PDB entry 7OLZ | X-ray diffraction, 1.75 A resolution | chains C and A of the 3 polymer chains in the assembly

== Chain C ==
Molecule: Nanobody Re5D06
Source organism: Vicugna pacos
Notes: antibody fragment or engineered binder
Amino-acid sequence (131 residues; each row starts with the number of its first residue; numbers below 1 keep their minus sign (Gly-1 is residue -1)):
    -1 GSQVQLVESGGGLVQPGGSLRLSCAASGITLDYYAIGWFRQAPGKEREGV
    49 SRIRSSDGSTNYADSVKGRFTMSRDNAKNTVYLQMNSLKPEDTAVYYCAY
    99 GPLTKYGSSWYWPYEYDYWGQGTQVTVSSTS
Disordered / not traced: -1 to 0
Cystine bridges: Cys22-Cys96
Residues lining bound ligands: DMX (3-[benzyl(dimethyl)ammonio]propane-1-sulfonate): Tyr32, Arg72, Asp73, Asn74, Ala75, Lys76, Asn77, Thr78, Val79
Reported in the primary citation:
  - mutagenesis - I34M/Q39E/S49A/S53N/N77D/V79Y/K87E/V93D: increased stability

== Chain A ==
Molecule: Spike protein S1
Source organism: Severe acute respiratory syndrome coronavirus 2
UniProt: P0DTC2 (SPIKE_SARS2); residues 333-527 here = UniProt positions 333-527
Amino-acid sequence (195 residues; numbered 333 to 527; the number before each row is that of its first residue):
   333 TNLCPFGEVFNATRFASVYAWNRKRISNCVADYSVLYNSASFSTFKCYGV
   383 SPTKLNDLCFTNVYADSFVIRGDEVRQIAPGQTGKIADYNYKLPDDFTGC
   433 VIAWNSNNLDSKVGGNYNYLYRLFRKSNLKPFERDISTEIYQAGSTPCNG
   483 VEGFNCYFPLQSYGFQPTNGVGYQPYRVVVLSFELLHAPATVCGP
Disordered / not traced: 333-334, 384-393, 516-527
Cystine bridges: Cys336-Cys361, Cys379-Cys432, Cys480-Cys488
Curated features (UniProtKB/Swiss-Prot):
  - region: Arg403 to Asp405 (Integrin-binding motif), Asn448 to Phe456 (Immunodominant HLA epitope recognized by the CD8+)
  - glycosylation: Asn343 (N-linked (GlcNAc...) (complex) asparagine)
  - natural variant: Gly339 (G339D: In strain: Omicron/BA.1, Omicron/BA.2 and 4 more; G339H: In strain: Omicron/BA.2.75, Omicron/XBB.1.5 and 1 more), Arg346 (R346K: In strain: Mu/B.1.621; R346T: In strain: Omicron/BQ.1.1, Omicron/XBB.1.5 and 1 more), Leu368 (L368I: In strain: Omicron/XBB.1.5, Omicron/EG.5.1), Ser371 (S371F: In strain: Omicron/BA.2, Omicron/BA.2.12.1 and 6 more; S371L: In strain: Omicron/BA.1), Ser373 (S373P: In strain: Omicron/BA.1, Omicron/BA.2 and 7 more), Ser375 (S375F: In strain: Omicron/BA.1, Omicron/BA.2 and 7 more), Thr376 (T376A: In strain: Omicron/BA.2, Omicron/BA.2.12.1 and 5 more), Asp405 (D405N: In strain: Omicron/BA.2, Omicron/BA.2.12.1 and 6 more), Arg408 (R408S: In strain: Omicron/BA.2, Omicron/BA.2.12.1 and 6 more), Lys417 (K417N: In strain: Beta/B.1.351, Omicron/BA.1 and 8 more; K417T: In strain: Gamma/P.1), Asn440 (N440K: In strain: Omicron/BA.1, Omicron/BA.2 and 7 more), Lys444 (K444T: In strain: Omicron/BQ.1.1), 16 further natural variant entries in UniProt
  - mutagenesis: Asn343 (N343Q: Reduced viral infectivity), Leu452 (L452R: Increased resistance to neutralizing antibodies. Decreases HLA binding to NF9 epitope. Increased binding affinity to human ACE2), Tyr453 (Y453F: Decreased HLA binding to NF9 epitope. Increased binding affinity to human ACE2), Ala475 (A475V: Increased resistance to neutralizing antibodies), Val483 (V483A: Increased resistance to neutralizing antibodies), Glu484 (E484D: Increased replication in human TMEM106B overexpressing cells), Phe490 (F490L: Increased resistance to neutralizing antibodies and human covalescent sera neutralization), Gln493 (Q493N: Reduced host ACE2-binding affinity in vitro; Q493Y: Reduced host ACE2-binding affinity in vitro), Asn501 (N501T: Reduced host ACE2-binding affinity in vitro; N501Y: Increased binding affinity to human ACE2), His519 (H519P: Increased resistance to human covalescent sera neutralization)
Reported in the primary citation:
  - mutagenesis - K417N/E484K/N501Y (0.1-0.5 nM), K417T/E484K/N501Y (0.1-0.5 nM), L452R (Kd 400 pM): decreased binding to Nanobody Re5D06 (chain C)
  - mutagenesis - N501Y: unchanged binding to Nanobody Re5D06 (chain C)

== Chain C / chain A interface ==
Residue-residue contacts (49):
  Thr28(C) with Gly446(A); Gln498(A), hydrogen bond
  Leu29(C) with Gly446(A); Gly447(A); Tyr449(A); Gly496(A); Gln498(A)
  Asp30(C) with Gly446(A), hydrogen bond (backbone-backbone); Tyr449(A), hydrogen bond (backbone-side chain)
  Tyr31(C) with Tyr449(A), hydrogen bond (backbone-side chain)
  Gly47(C) with Phe486(A)
  Ser49(C) with Phe486(A)
  Arg50(C) with Gly485(A); Phe486(A); Tyr489(A)
  Asn59(C) with Phe486(A)
  Tyr60(C) with Phe486(A)
  Ala61(C) with Phe486(A)
  Pro100(C) with Tyr449(A), hydrophobic; Ser494(A); Tyr495(A)
  Leu101(C) with Tyr449(A); Ser494(A)
  Thr102(C) with Leu452(A); Leu492(A); Gln493(A); Ser494(A)
  Lys103(C) with Tyr449(A); Asn450(A), hydrogen bond; Leu452(A); Ser494(A), hydrogen bond (backbone-side chain)
  Tyr104(C) with Tyr351(A); Leu452(A), hydrophobic; Thr470(A); Phe490(A), hydrophobic
  Trp108(C) with Tyr449(A), hydrophobic
  Tyr109(C) with Glu484(A); Phe490(A), hydrophobic
  Trp110(C) with Glu484(A), hydrogen bond (backbone-side chain)
  Pro111(C) with Tyr489(A); Gln493(A)
  Tyr112(C) with Phe456(A), hydrophobic; Tyr489(A); Gln493(A), hydrogen bond (backbone-side chain)
  Glu113(C) with Lys417(A), salt bridge; Tyr453(A), hydrogen bond; Leu455(A); Gln493(A), hydrogen bond (backbone-side chain)
  Asp115(C) with Tyr505(A), hydrogen bond
Interface residues without a listed pair, chain C (24 interface residues in all): Phe37, Val48
Interface residues without a listed pair, chain A (24 interface residues in all): Val445
The authors on this interface:
  - residue pairs: Arg52(C)-Glu484(A) (water-mediated contact), Glu113(C)-Lys417(A) (salt bridge), Leu452(A)-Tyr104(C)
  - epitope / paratope residues, chain C: Arg50(C), Arg52(C), Glu113(C)
  - interface residues, chain C: Arg50(C)
  - epitope / paratope residues, chain A: Lys417(A), Tyr449(A), Leu452(A), Tyr453(A), Phe456(A), Glu484(A), Phe486(A), Tyr489(A), Phe490(A), Tyr505(A)

== Summary ==
The chain C/chain A interface involves 24 residues from each chain, with 11 hydrogen bonds and 1 salt bridge.
Polar contacts include Glu113(C)-Lys417(A), Thr28(C)-Gln498(A) and Asp30(C)-Tyr449(A). The paper describes a
water-mediated contact between Arg52(C) and Glu484(A); a salt bridge between Glu113(C) and Lys417(A); a
contact between Leu452(A) and Tyr104(C). From the paper: K417N/E484K/N501Y, K417T/E484K/N501Y and L452R of
chain A reduce binding to Nanobody Re5D06 (chain C); epitope/paratope residues Arg50(C), Arg52(C) and
Lys417(A) among others; 5 substitutions were tested in all.
Chain C is Nanobody Re5D06 (Vicugna pacos) and chain A is Spike protein S1 (Severe acute respiratory syndrome
coronavirus 2); the structure, Crystal structure of the SARS-CoV-2 RBD with neutralizing-VHHs Re5D06 and
Re9F06, was determined by X-ray diffraction together with 7ON5 from the same study.
